PDB entry 5L52 | X-ray diffraction, 2.70 A resolution | chains F and G of the 28 polymer chains in the assembly

Chain F:
Molecule: Probable proteasome subunit alpha type-7
From: Saccharomyces cerevisiae S288c
Notes: EC 3.4.25.1
UniProt: P21242 (PSA7_YEAST); residues -3 to 284 here correspond to UniProt positions 1-288 (UniProt number = residue number + 4)
Chain sequence (288 residues; row label = number of the first residue in the row; numbers below 1 keep their minus sign (Met-3 is residue -3)):
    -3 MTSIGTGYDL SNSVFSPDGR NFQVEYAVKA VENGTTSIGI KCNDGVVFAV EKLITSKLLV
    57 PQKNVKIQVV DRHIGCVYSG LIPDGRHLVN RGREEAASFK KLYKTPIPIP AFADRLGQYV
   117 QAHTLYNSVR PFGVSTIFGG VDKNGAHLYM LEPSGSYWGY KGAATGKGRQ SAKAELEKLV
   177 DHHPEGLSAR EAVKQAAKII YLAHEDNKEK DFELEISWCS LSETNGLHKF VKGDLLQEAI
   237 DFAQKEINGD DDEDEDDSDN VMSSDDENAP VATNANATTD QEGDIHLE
Disordered / not traced: -3 to 1, 245-284
Swiss-Prot annotation at these positions:
  - modified residue: Thr-2 (N-acetylthreonine)

Chain G:
Molecule: Proteasome subunit alpha type-1
From: Saccharomyces cerevisiae S288c
Notes: EC 3.4.25.1
UniProt: P21243 (PSA1_YEAST); residues -8 to 243 here correspond to UniProt positions 1-252 (UniProt number = residue number + 9)
Chain sequence (252 residues; row label = number of the first residue in the row; numbers below 1 keep their minus sign (Met-8 is residue -8)):
    -8 MSGAAAASAA GYDRHITIFS PEGRLYQVEY AFKATNQTNI NSLAVRGKDC TVVISQKKVP
    52 DKLLDPTTVS YIFCISRTIG MVVNGPIPDA RNAALRAKAE AAEFRYKYGY DMPCDVLAKR
   112 MANLSQIYTQ RAYMRPLGVI LTFVSVDEEL GPSIYKTDPA GYYVGYKATA TGPKQQEITT
   172 NLENHFKKSK IDHINEESWE KVVEFAITHM IDALGTEFSK NDLEVGVATK DKFFTLSAEN
   232 IEERLVAIAE QD
Disordered / not traced: -8 to 1, 243
Metal / ion sites: Mg2+: Thr8, Arg122, Ala123, Met125

Chain F / chain G interface:
Residue-residue contacts (60; chain F residue first):
  Thr2(F) - His6(G)  hydrogen bond (backbone-side chain)
  Gly3(F) - His6(G)
  Tyr4(F) - Arg5(G)
  Tyr4(F) - His6(G)
  Tyr4(F) - Tyr21(G)
  Ser9(F) - Arg126(G)
  Val10(F) - His6(G)
  Val10(F) - Gln18(G)
  Phe11(F) - Gln18(G)  hydrogen bond (backbone-side chain)
  Phe11(F) - Tyr21(G)
  Phe11(F) - Ala22(G)  hydrophobic
  Phe11(F) - Arg126(G)
  Phe11(F) - Pro127(G)
  Ser12(F) - Tyr21(G)
  Pro13(F) - Tyr21(G)  hydrophobic
  Pro13(F) - Lys24(G)  hydrogen bond (backbone-side chain)
  Asp14(F) - Lys24(G)
  Gly15(F) - Tyr21(G)
  Gly15(F) - Ala25(G)
  Lys37(F) - Asp56(G)  salt bridge
  Asp110(F) - Arg82(G)
  Gln114(F) - Arg82(G)  hydrogen bond (side chain-backbone)
  Gln114(F) - Asn83(G)
  Gln114(F) - Leu86(G)
  Gln117(F) - Pro79(G)
  Gln117(F) - Asp80(G)
  Gln117(F) - Asn83(G)  hydrogen bond
  Gln117(F) - Arg126(G)  hydrogen bond
  Thr120(F) - Arg126(G)  hydrogen bond (backbone-side chain)
  Leu121(F) - Tyr124(G)
  Leu121(F) - Arg126(G)
  Tyr122(F) - Tyr124(G)
  Tyr122(F) - Met125(G)  hydrophobic
  Ser150(F) - Pro79(G)
  Gly151(F) - Pro79(G)
  Ser152(F) - Ile78(G)
  Ser152(F) - Pro79(G)
  Tyr153(F) - Arg82(G)  hydrogen bond (backbone-side chain)
  Trp154(F) - Leu55(G)  hydrophobic
  Trp154(F) - Thr59(G)
  Trp154(F) - Val60(G)  hydrophobic
  Trp154(F) - Ser61(G)
  Trp154(F) - Tyr62(G)
  Trp154(F) - Ile78(G)  hydrophobic
  Trp154(F) - Arg82(G)
  Gly155(F) - Leu55(G)
  Gly155(F) - Asp56(G)  hydrogen bond (backbone-backbone)
  Gly155(F) - Thr59(G)  hydrogen bond (backbone-side chain)
  Tyr156(F) - Leu54(G)
  Tyr156(F) - Leu55(G)
  Tyr156(F) - Asp56(G)
  Lys157(F) - Lys53(G)
  Lys157(F) - Leu54(G)  hydrogen bond (backbone-backbone)
  Lys157(F) - Leu55(G)
  Gly158(F) - Leu54(G)
  Leu172(F) - Leu54(G)
  Glu173(F) - Lys53(G)
  Glu173(F) - Leu54(G)
  Val176(F) - Leu54(G)  hydrophobic
  Asp177(F) - Lys53(G)  salt bridge
Interface residues without a listed pair, chain F (32 interface residues in all): Tyr145, Lys169
Interface residues without a listed pair, chain G (29 interface residues in all): Asp52, Pro57, Leu128, Gly129

Summary:
32 residues of chain F and 29 residues of chain G are in contact, with 11 hydrogen bonds and 2 salt bridges.
Polar contacts include Lys37(F)-Asp56(G), Asp177(F)-Lys53(G) and Thr2(F)-His6(G). Thr8(G), Arg122(G),
Ala123(G) and Met125(G) coordinate Mg2+.
Chain F is Probable proteasome subunit alpha type-7 and chain G is Proteasome subunit alpha type-1, both from
Saccharomyces cerevisiae S288c; the structure, Yeast 20S proteasome in complex with epoxyketone inhibitor 14,
was determined by X-ray diffraction (same publication as 5L54, 5L55, 5L5A, 5L5B, 5L5D, 5L5E and 30 further
entries).
